Entry 5IC9 (X-ray diffraction, 3.70 A resolution); this record covers chains B and D of the 4 polymer chains in the assembly.

# Chain B (and D)
Protein: Putative uncharacterized protein
Organism: Chaetomium thermophilum (strain DSM 1495 / CBS 144.50 / IMI 039719)
Notes: chain D of this document is another copy of the same molecule, construct and numbering; everything in this record applies to it too
UniProt: G0SG95 (G0SG95_CHATD); residue numbers follow UniProt; this construct covers 738-912
Chain sequence (175 residues; numbered 738 to 912; the number before each row is that of its first residue):
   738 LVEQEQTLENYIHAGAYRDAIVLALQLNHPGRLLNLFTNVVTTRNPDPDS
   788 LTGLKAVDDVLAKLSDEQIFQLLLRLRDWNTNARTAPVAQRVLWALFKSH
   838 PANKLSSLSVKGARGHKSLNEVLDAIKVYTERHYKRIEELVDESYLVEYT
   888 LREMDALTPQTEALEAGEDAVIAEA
Unresolved in the structure: 738-741, 841-855, 889-912 (chain D: 738-766, 839-857, 889-912)

# How chain B and chain D interact
Pairs across the interface - 6 pairs, chain B then chain D:
  Tyr871(B) with Asp879(D); Tyr882(D)
  Glu875(B) with Glu875(D)
  Asp879(B) with Tyr871(D)
  Tyr882(B) with Tyr871(D)
  Tyr886(B) with Phe834(D)
Also at the interface, not in a pair above, chain B (7 interface residues in all): Ala839, Val878
Also at the interface, not in a pair above, chain D (7 interface residues in all): Pro838, Tyr886

# Summary
Chain B and chain D each contribute 7 residues to their interface.
Both chains are Putative uncharacterized protein (Chaetomium thermophilum (strain DSM 1495 / CBS 144.50 / IMI
039719)). Entry 5IC9 (Structure of the CTD complex of Utp12 and Utp13) was determined by X-ray diffraction
(same publication as 5IC7, 5IC8 and 5ICA).
